9DHP - chains B and C of the 8 polymer chains in the assembly; structure by electron microscopy, 4.18 A resolution (low resolution: residue-level contacts below are approximate; hydrogen-bond / salt-bridge calls are withheld).

== Chain B (and C) ==
Protein: Isoform Flip of Glutamate receptor 2
Source organism: Rattus norvegicus
Notes: chain C of this document is another copy of the same molecule, construct and numbering; everything in this record applies to it too
UniProtKB: P19491 (GRIA2_RAT), isoform P19491-2; residues 391-820 here correspond to UniProt positions 412-841 (UniProt number = residue number + 21)
Amino-acid sequence (430 residues; numbered 391 to 820; the number before each row is that of its first residue):
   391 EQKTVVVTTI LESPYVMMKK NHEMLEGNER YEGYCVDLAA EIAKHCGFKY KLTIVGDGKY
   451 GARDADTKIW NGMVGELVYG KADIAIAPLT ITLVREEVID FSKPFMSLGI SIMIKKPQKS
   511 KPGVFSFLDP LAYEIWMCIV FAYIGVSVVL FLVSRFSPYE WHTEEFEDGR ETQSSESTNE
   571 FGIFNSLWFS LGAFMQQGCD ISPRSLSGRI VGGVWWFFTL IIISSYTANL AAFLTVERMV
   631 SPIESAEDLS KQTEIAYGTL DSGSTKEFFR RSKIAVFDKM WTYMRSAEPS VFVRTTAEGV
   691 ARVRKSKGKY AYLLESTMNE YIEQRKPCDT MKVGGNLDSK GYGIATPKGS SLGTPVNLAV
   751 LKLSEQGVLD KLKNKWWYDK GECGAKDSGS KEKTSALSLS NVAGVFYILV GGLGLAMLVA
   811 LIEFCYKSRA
Unresolved in the structure: 550-564, 820 (chain C: 550-564, 776-784)
Disulfide bonds: Cys718-Cys773
Differences from the reference sequence: conflict Gln392 (Asn413 in P19491)
UniProt features mapped onto this chain:
  - binding site (L-glutamate): Pro478, Thr480, Arg485, Ser654, Thr655, Glu705
  - site: Arg453 (Interaction with the cone snail toxin Con-ikot-ikot), Ile633 (Crucial to convey clamshell closure to channel opening), Arg660 (Interaction with the cone snail toxin Con-ikot-ikot), Lys752 (Interaction with the cone snail toxin Con-ikot-ikot)
  - modified residue (Phosphoserine): Ser662, Ser696
  - lipidation (S-palmitoyl cysteine): Cys589, Cys815

== Interface between chain B and chain C ==
Contacting residue pairs (68; chain B residue first):
  Leu483(B) - Leu748(C)
  Leu483(B) - Lys752(C)
  Glu486(B) - Lys493(C)
  Glu486(B) - Leu751(C)
  Phe491(B) - Lys493(C)
  Ser492(B) - Lys493(C)
  Lys493(B) - Glu486(C)
  Lys493(B) - Phe491(C)
  Lys493(B) - Ser492(C)
  Pro494(B) - Pro494(C)
  Asp519(B) - Ala786(C)
  Pro520(B) - Ala786(C)
  Pro520(B) - Leu787(C)
  Leu521(B) - Ala786(C)
  Ala522(B) - Ala786(C)
  Ala522(B) - Leu787(C)
  Ile525(B) - Leu787(C)
  Cys528(B) - Phe796(C)
  Ala532(B) - Leu799(C)
  Val536(B) - Leu799(C)
  Val536(B) - Leu803(C)
  Phe546(B) - Phe814(C)
  Tyr549(B) - Lys817(C)
  Ala583(B) - Gln587(C)
  Gln586(B) - Gln587(C)
  Ser592(B) - Asp590(C)
  Arg594(B) - Asp590(C)
  Leu596(B) - Phe574(C)
  Leu596(B) - Glu813(C)
  Ser597(B) - Ala806(C)
  Ser597(B) - Ala810(C)
  Arg599(B) - Phe574(C)
  Arg599(B) - Trp578(C)
  Ile600(B) - Gly802(C)
  Ile600(B) - Ala806(C)
  Val601(B) - Leu803(C)
  Val601(B) - Ala806(C)
  Gly603(B) - Leu581(C)
  Val604(B) - Leu799(C)
  Trp606(B) - Trp578(C)
  Trp606(B) - Gly582(C)
  Trp606(B) - Met585(C)
  Trp606(B) - Gln587(C)
  Phe608(B) - Val795(C)
  Phe608(B) - Phe796(C)
  Thr609(B) - Gln587(C)
  Leu610(B) - Met585(C)
  Ile611(B) - Asp519(C)
  Ile612(B) - Val792(C)
  Ser614(B) - Tyr616(C)
  Ser614(B) - Thr617(C)
  Ala618(B) - Ala621(C)
  Ala618(B) - Leu624(C)
  Asn619(B) - Leu624(C)
  Asn619(B) - Leu787(C)
  Thr625(B) - Thr625(C)
  Val626(B) - Arg628(C)
  Arg661(B) - Glu755(C)
  Ile664(B) - Asn764(C)
  Leu727(B) - Asp760(C)
  Asn747(B) - Glu486(C)
  Leu748(B) - Glu486(C)
  Leu751(B) - Glu486(C)
  Lys752(B) - Leu483(C)
  Glu755(B) - Thr482(C)
  Glu755(B) - Leu483(C)
  Gln756(B) - Lys663(C)
  Lys776(B) - Glu637(C)
Also at the interface, not in a pair above, chain B (58 interface residues in all): Glu524, Val539, Val543, Pro548, Gly588, Pro593, Ser595, Gly602, Phe607, Ala622
Also at the interface, not in a pair above, chain C (55 interface residues in all): Ile481, Phe517, Asn575, Gly588, Leu620, Arg661, Asn747, Ser785, Ser788, Leu789, Ile798, Met807, Val809

== In short ==
58 residues of chain B face 55 of chain C across their interface. From UniProt: 6 L-glutamate-binding residues
on chain B.
Chain B and chain C are both Isoform Flip of Glutamate receptor 2 (Rattus norvegicus); the structure, Resting
state 1 of the GluA2-gamma2 complex, was determined by electron microscopy together with 9DHQ, 9DHR, 9DHS,
9DHT, 9MRK, 9MRL, 9MRM and 9MRN from the same study.
